Entry 1XN1 (X-ray diffraction, 3.05 A resolution); this record covers chains E and G of the 10 polymer chains in the assembly.

== Chain E (and G) ==
Protein: 6,7-dimethyl-8-ribityllumazine synthase
Organism: Brucella abortus
Notes: EC 2.5.1.78; chain G of this document is another copy of the same molecule, construct and numbering; everything in this record applies to it too
Reference sequence: P61711 (RISB2_BRUAB); the construct lacks a stretch of the UniProt sequence, so the offset changes along the chain: 3-121 = UniProt 1-119; 122-157 = UniProt 123-158
Amino-acid sequence (158 residues; numbered 3 to 157 plus 3 insertion-coded residues; the number before each row is that of its first residue; a row labelled like 121A-121C holds insertion residues (121A, then the next letters in order)):
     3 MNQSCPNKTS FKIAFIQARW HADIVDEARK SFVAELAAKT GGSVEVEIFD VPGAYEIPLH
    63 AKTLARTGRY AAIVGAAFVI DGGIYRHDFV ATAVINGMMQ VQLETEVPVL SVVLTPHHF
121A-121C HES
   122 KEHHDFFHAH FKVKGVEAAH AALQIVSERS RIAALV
Disordered / not traced: 3-8, 154-157 (chain G: 3-10, 156-157)
UniProt features mapped onto this chain:
  - active site: Arg-88 (Proton donor)
  - binding site (5-amino-6-(D-ribitylamino)uracil): Trp-22, Ala-56 to Glu-58, Phe-80 to Ile-82, Ser-113
  - binding site ((2S)-2-hydroxy-3-oxobutyl phosphate): His-124

== Interface between chain E and chain G ==
Pairs across the interface - 18 pairs, chain E then chain G:
  Asp-83(E) with His-121A(G), hydrogen bond (backbone-side chain)
  Gly-84(E) with His-121A(G); His-124(G)
  Gly-85(E) with His-120(G); His-121A(G), hydrogen bond (backbone-side chain); His-124(G)
  Ile-86(E) with Glu-123(G); His-124(G)
  His-120(E) with Gly-85(G)
  Phe-121(E) with His-121A(G)
  His-121A(E) with Asp-83(G), hydrogen bond (side chain-backbone); Gly-84(G); Gly-85(G); Phe-121(G); His-121A(G), hydrogen bond
  Glu-121B(E) with Glu-121B(G)
  His-124(E) with Gly-85(G); Ile-86(G)
Also at the interface, not in a pair above, chain E (10 interface residues in all): Glu-123

== Summary ==
The chain E/chain G interface involves 10 residues from each chain; the contacts include 4 hydrogen bonds.
Among the polar pairs are Asp-83(E)/His-121A(G), Gly-85(E)/His-121A(G) and His-121A(E)/His-121A(G). UniProt
lists active-site residue Arg-88(E), 8 residues binding 5-amino-6-(D-ribitylamino)uracil and
(2S)-2-hydroxy-3-oxobutyl phosphate-binding residue His-124(E) on chain E.
Chain E and chain G are both 6,7-dimethyl-8-ribityllumazine synthase (Brucella abortus); the structure,
Crystal Structure Of Lumazine Synthase From Brucella Abortus (Orthorhombic Form At 3.05 Angstroms), was
determined by X-ray diffraction (same publication as 1T13).
